PDB entry 6KNW | X-ray diffraction, 2.67 A resolution | chains A and C

# Chain A
Molecule: Thyroid hormone receptor beta
Organism: Homo sapiens
UniProtKB: P10828 (THB_HUMAN); residue numbers follow UniProt; this construct covers 211-460
Amino-acid sequence (250 residues; each row starts with the number of its first residue):
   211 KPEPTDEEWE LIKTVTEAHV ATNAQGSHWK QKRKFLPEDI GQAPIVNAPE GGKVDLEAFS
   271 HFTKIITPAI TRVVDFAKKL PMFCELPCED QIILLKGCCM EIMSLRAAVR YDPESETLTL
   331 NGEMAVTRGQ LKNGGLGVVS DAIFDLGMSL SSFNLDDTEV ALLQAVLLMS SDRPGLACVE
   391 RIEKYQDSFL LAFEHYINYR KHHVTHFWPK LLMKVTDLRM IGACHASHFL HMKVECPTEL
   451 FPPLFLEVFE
Not modelled in the structure: 256-262
Construct notes: engineered mutation H438 (Arg in P10828)
Residues lining bound ligands: 8HO (2-[(1-methyl-4-oxidanyl-7-phenoxy-isoquinolin-3-yl)carbonylamino]ethanoic acid): N233, A234, F269, F272, T273, I275, I276, A279, R282, M310, M313, S314, R316, A317, R320, T329, L330, N331, G344, L346, I353, M442, F455
Reported in the primary citation:
  - conformationally variable residues (side-chain flip): H435
  - disease-associated variants - V264D, H435L: decreased signaling in response to T3

# Chain C
Molecule: Nuclear receptor coactivator 2
Organism: Homo sapiens
UniProtKB: Q15596 (NCOA2_HUMAN); residue numbers follow UniProt; this construct covers 741-751
Amino-acid sequence (11 residues; row label = number of the first residue in the row):
   741 ENALLRYLLD K
Not modelled in the structure: 751

# Chain A / chain C interface
Pairs across the interface - 19 pairs, chain A then chain C:
  V284(A) - L745(C)  hydrophobic
  K288(A) - L748(C)  hydrogen bond (side chain-backbone)
  K288(A) - L749(C)
  K288(A) - D750(C)  salt bridge
  F293(A) - L749(C)  hydrophobic
  E299(A) - R746(C)  salt bridge
  Q301(A) - L749(C)
  I302(A) - N742(C)
  I302(A) - L745(C)  hydrophobic
  I302(A) - R746(C)
  I302(A) - L749(C)  hydrophobic
  L305(A) - L749(C)  hydrophobic
  K306(A) - N742(C)  hydrogen bond
  L454(A) - L744(C)  hydrophobic
  L454(A) - L748(C)  hydrophobic
  E457(A) - N742(C)
  E457(A) - A743(C)  hydrogen bond (side chain-backbone)
  E457(A) - L744(C)  hydrogen bond (side chain-backbone)
  E457(A) - L745(C)  hydrogen bond (side chain-backbone)
Interface residues without a listed pair, chain A (11 interface residues in all): C298
Interface residues without a listed pair, chain C (9 interface residues in all): E741

# Summary
Chain A and chain C form an interface of 11 and 9 residues respectively; the contacts include 5 hydrogen bonds
and 2 salt bridges. Polar contacts include K288(A)-D750(C), E299(A)-R746(C) and K288(A)-L748(C). Ligands of
chain A: compound 8HO. From the paper: V264D and H435L of chain A reduce signaling in response to T3;
conformational variability at H435(A).
Here chain A is Thyroid hormone receptor beta and chain C is Nuclear receptor coactivator 2, both from Homo
sapiens. Entry 6KNW (THRb mutation with a novel agonist) was determined by X-ray diffraction (same publication
as 6KKB, 6KKE, 6KNU and 6KNV).
